Entry 8TMD (electron microscopy, 3.00 A resolution); this record covers chains H and A of the 7 polymer chains in the assembly.

# Chain H
Name: sAB C18 Heavy Chain
From: Homo sapiens
Amino-acid sequence (237 residues; each row starts with the number of its first residue):
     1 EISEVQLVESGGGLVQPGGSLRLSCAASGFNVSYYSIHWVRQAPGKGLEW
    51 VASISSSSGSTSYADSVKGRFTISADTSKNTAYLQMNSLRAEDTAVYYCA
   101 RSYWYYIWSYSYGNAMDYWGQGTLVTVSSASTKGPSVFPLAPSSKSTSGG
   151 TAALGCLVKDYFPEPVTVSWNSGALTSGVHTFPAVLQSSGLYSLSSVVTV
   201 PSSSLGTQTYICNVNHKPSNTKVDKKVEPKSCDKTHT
Not modelled in the structure: 1, 130-237
Disulfide bonds: Cys25-Cys99

# Chain A
Name: Cobalt/magnesium transport protein CorA
From: Thermotoga maritima
UniProt: Q9WZ31 (CORA_THEMA); residues 1-351 here = UniProt positions 1-351
Amino-acid sequence (373 residues; row label = number of the first residue in the row; numbers below 1 keep their minus sign (Met-21 is residue -21)):
   -21 MGSSHHHHHHSSGRENLYFQGHMEEKRLSAKKGLPPGTLVYTGKYREDFE
    29 IEVMNYSIEEFREFKTTDVESVLPFRDSSTPTWINITGIHRTDVVQRVGE
    79 FFGIHPLVLEDILNVHQRPKVEFFENYVFIVLKMFTYDKNLHELESEQVS
   129 LILTKNCVLMFQEKIGDVFDPVRERIRYNRGIIRKKRADYLLYSLIDALV
   179 DDYFVLLEKIDDEIDVLEEEVLERPEKETVQRTHQLKRNLVELRKTIWPL
   229 REVLSSLYRDVPPLIEKETVPYFRDVYDHTIQIADTVETFRDIVSGLLDV
   279 YLSSVSNKTNEVMKVLTIIATIFMPLTFIAGIYGMNFEYMPELRWKWGYP
   329 VVLAVMGVIAVIMVVYFKKKKWL
Not modelled in the structure: -21 to 16, 351
Construct notes: initiating methionine (-21); expression tag (-20 to 0)
UniProt features mapped onto this chain:
  - motif: Gly312 to Asn314 (Probable selectivity filter)
  - site: Asn288 (Essential for ion permeation), Leu294 (Important for closing the ion permeation pathway in the closed state), Thr295 (Threonine that confers selectivity for Co(2+) transport)

# Chain H / chain A interface
Residue-residue contacts - 12 pairs, chain H then chain A:
  Trp108(H) - Asp189(A)  hydrogen bond
  Trp108(H) - Thr267(A)
  Trp108(H) - Ile271(A)  hydrophobic
  Ser109(H) - Gln260(A)  hydrogen bond (backbone-side chain)
  Ser109(H) - Asp263(A)  hydrogen bond
  Ser109(H) - Thr264(A)
  Tyr110(H) - Phe182(A)  hydrophobic
  Tyr110(H) - Leu185(A)
  Tyr110(H) - Glu186(A)
  Tyr110(H) - Asp189(A)
  Tyr110(H) - Gln260(A)
  Tyr110(H) - Thr264(A)  hydrogen bond (backbone-side chain)
Other interface residues (no listed pair), chain H (4 interface residues in all): Tyr112
Other interface residues (no listed pair), chain A (10 interface residues in all): Phe268

# Overview
The interface between chain H and chain A involves 4 residues on one side and 10 on the other, with 4 hydrogen
bonds. Polar contacts include Trp108(H)-Asp189(A), Ser109(H)-Gln260(A) and Ser109(H)-Asp263(A).
Here chain H is sAB C18 Heavy Chain (Homo sapiens) and chain A is Cobalt/magnesium transport protein CorA
(Thermotoga maritima). Entry 8TMD (Cryo-EM structure of CorA in complex with conformation-specific synthetic
antibody C18 and 100 uM MgCl2, State ...) was determined by electron microscopy.
